9EF2 - chains A and C of the 3 polymer chains in the assembly; structure by electron microscopy, 3.36 A resolution.

# Chain A
Molecule: Integrin alpha-5
Source organism: Homo sapiens
UniProtKB: P08648 (ITA5_HUMAN); residues -40 to 955 here correspond to UniProt positions 1-996 (UniProt number = residue number + 41)
Amino-acid sequence (1005 residues; each row starts with the number of its first residue; numbers below 1 keep their minus sign (Met-40 is residue -40)):
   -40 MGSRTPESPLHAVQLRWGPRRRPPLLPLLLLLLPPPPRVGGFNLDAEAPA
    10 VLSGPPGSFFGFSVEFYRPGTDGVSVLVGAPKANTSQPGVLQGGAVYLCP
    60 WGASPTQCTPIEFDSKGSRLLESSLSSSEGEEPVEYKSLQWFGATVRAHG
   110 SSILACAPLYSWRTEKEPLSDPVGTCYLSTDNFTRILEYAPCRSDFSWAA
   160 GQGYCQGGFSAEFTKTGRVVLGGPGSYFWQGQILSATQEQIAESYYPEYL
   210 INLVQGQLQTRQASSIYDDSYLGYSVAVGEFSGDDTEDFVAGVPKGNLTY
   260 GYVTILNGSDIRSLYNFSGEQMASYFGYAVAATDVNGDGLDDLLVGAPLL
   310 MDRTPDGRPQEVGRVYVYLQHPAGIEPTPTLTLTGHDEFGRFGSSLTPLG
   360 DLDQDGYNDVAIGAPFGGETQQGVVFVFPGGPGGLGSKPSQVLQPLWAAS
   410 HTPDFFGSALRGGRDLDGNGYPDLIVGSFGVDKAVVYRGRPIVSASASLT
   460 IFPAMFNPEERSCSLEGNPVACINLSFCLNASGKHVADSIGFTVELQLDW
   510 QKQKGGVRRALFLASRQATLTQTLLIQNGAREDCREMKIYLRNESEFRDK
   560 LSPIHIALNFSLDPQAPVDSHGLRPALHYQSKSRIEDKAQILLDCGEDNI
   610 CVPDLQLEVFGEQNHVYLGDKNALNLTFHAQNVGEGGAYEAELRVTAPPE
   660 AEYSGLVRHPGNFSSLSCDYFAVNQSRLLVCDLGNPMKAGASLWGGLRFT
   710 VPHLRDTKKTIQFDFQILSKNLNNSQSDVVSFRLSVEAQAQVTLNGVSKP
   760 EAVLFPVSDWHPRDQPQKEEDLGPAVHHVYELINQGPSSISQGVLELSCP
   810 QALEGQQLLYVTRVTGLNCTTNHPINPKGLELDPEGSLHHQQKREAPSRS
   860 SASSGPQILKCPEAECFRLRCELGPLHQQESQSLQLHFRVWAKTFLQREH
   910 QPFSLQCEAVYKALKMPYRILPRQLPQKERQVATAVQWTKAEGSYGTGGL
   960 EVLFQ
Disordered / not traced: -40 to 0, 29-31, 86-88, 450-964
Differences from the reference sequence: expression tag (956-964)
Disulfide bonds: Cys58-Cys67, Cys115-Cys135, Cys151-Cys164
Glycans and other covalent adducts: N-acetylglucosamine (NAG) linked to Asn43, Asn256, Asn266, Asn275; glycan linked to Asn141
Bound ions: Ca2+ site 1: Ser241, Asp243, Thr245, Asp247; Ca2+ site 2: Asp293, Asn295, Asp297, Leu299, Asp301; Ca2+ site 3: Asp362, Asp364, Tyr366, Asp368
What the authors report for this chain:
  - specificity-determining residues: Phe155, Trp157 (proposed by the authors, not directly observed)

# Chain C
Molecule: NeoNectin candidate 2
Source organism: synthetic construct
Amino-acid sequence (99 residues; row label = number of the first residue in the row; numbers below 1 keep their minus sign (Met-20 is residue -20)):
   -20 MGLNDIFEAQKIEWHEGGSGGGEVEVHGRGDIPRSSLELFEKVAKELGLK
    30 VERNHRTVTVKGVSEEQIRELEEVAKKLGLWVLVRVTEGGSLEHHHHHH
Disordered / not traced: -20 to 1, 63-78
Bound ions: Mn2+: Asp10 (shared with 3 residues of chain B)
What the authors report for this chain:
  - conformationally variable residues (order/disorder transition): Arg13

# Chain A / chain C interface
Pairs across the interface (13):
  Trp157(A) with Trp60(C), hydrophobic
  Ala159(A) with Trp60(C)
  Tyr186(A) with Arg8(C)
  Phe187(A) with Arg8(C); Gly9(C)
  Gln189(A) with Arg8(C)
  Gln221(A) with His6(C); Arg8(C)
  Ser224(A) with Arg8(C); His34(C); Arg35(C)
  Ile225(A) with His34(C)
  Asp227(A) with Arg8(C), salt bridge
Also at the interface, not in a pair above, chain C (7 interface residues in all): Thr36

# Overview
Chain A and chain C form an interface of 9 and 7 residues respectively; the contacts include 1 salt bridge.
The salt-bridged pair is Asp227(A)-Arg8(C). N-acetylglucosamine is covalently linked to Asn43(A), Asn256(A),
Asn266(A) and Asn275(A). Ser241(A), Asp243(A), Thr245(A) and Asp247(A) coordinate Ca2+ site 1. The paper
reports specificity determinants Phe155(A) and Trp157(A); conformational variability at Arg13(C).
Chain A is Integrin alpha-5 (Homo sapiens) and chain C is NeoNectin candidate 2 (synthetic construct); the
structure, Cryo-EM structure of alpha5beta1 integrin in complex with NeoNectin candidate 2, open conformation,
was determined by electron microscopy (same publication as 9DIA and 9CKV).
